Entry 4Y6Z (X-ray diffraction, 2.70 A resolution); this record covers chains L and M of the 34 polymer chains in the assembly.

== Chain L ==
Name: Proteasome subunit beta type-6
Source organism: Saccharomyces cerevisiae (strain ATCC 204508 / S288c)
Notes: EC 3.4.25.1
UniProt: P23724 (PSB6_YEAST); residues 1-222 here correspond to UniProt positions 20-241 (UniProt number = residue number + 19)
Amino-acid sequence (222 residues; numbered 1 to 222; the number before each row is that of its first residue):
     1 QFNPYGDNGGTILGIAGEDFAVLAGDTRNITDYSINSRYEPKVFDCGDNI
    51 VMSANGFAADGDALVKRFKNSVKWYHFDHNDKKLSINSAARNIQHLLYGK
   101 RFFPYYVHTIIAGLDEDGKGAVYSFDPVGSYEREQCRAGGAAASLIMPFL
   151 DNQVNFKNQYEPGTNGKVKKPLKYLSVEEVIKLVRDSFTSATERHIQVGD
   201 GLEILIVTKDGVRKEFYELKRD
Metal / ion sites: Mg2+: Asp222 (shared with 3 residues of chain V)

== Chain M ==
Name: Proteasome subunit beta type-7
Source organism: Saccharomyces cerevisiae (strain ATCC 204508 / S288c)
Notes: EC 3.4.25.1
UniProt: P30657 (PSB7_YEAST); residues -12 to 233 here correspond to UniProt positions 21-266 (UniProt number = residue number + 33)
Amino-acid sequence (246 residues; row label = number of the first residue in the row; numbers below 1 keep their minus sign (Thr-12 is residue -12)):
   -12 TQIANAGASPMVNTQQPIVTGTSVISMKYDNGVIIAADNLGSYGSLLRFN
    38 GVERLIPVGDNTVVGISGDISDMQHIERLLKDLVTENAYDNPLADAEEAL
    88 EPSYIFEYLATVMYQRRSKMNPLWNAIIVAGVQSNGDQFLRYVNLLGVTY
   138 SSPTLATGFGAHMANPLLRKVVDRESDIPKTTVQVAEEAIVNAMRVLYYR
   188 DARSSRNFSLAIIDKNTGLTFKKNLQVENMKWDFAKDIKGYGTQKI
Disordered / not traced: -12 to 0

== Chain L / chain M interface ==
Residue-residue contacts (39):
  Gln1(L) with Thr1(M), hydrogen bond
  Phe2(L) with Thr1(M); Pro109(M), hydrophobic; Trp111(M), hydrophobic; Leu132(M), hydrophobic
  Asn3(L) with Leu133(M)
  Pro4(L) with Arg104(M), hydrogen bond (backbone-side chain); Met107(M), hydrophobic; Leu133(M)
  Tyr5(L) with Arg104(M)
  Asn8(L) with Val135(M)
  Asn29(L) with Tyr137(M)
  Ser34(L) with His149(M), hydrogen bond
  Ile35(L) with Arg156(M), hydrogen bond (backbone-side chain)
  Asn36(L) with Tyr137(M), hydrogen bond; Ser139(M); Arg156(M)
  Ser37(L) with Ser138(M), hydrogen bond (side chain-backbone)
  Glu40(L) with Arg128(M), salt bridge; Tyr137(M); Ser138(M), hydrogen bond (side chain-backbone)
  Phe57(L) with Arg104(M); Leu133(M); Val135(M), hydrophobic
  Ala59(L) with Tyr101(M); Leu133(M); Gly134(M); Val135(M)
  Asp60(L) with Tyr101(M), hydrogen bond; Arg104(M), salt bridge
  Asp62(L) with Thr136(M), hydrogen bond
  Ala63(L) with Tyr101(M)
  Lys66(L) with Glu94(M), salt bridge
  Phe103(L) with Arg104(M); Ser105(M)
  Tyr105(L) with Tyr101(M)
  Glu218(L) with Arg161(M), salt bridge
  Arg221(L) with Asp160(M), salt bridge; Arg161(M)
Other interface residues (no listed pair), chain L (24 interface residues in all): Gly6, Tyr39
Other interface residues (no listed pair), chain M (23 interface residues in all): Leu142, Ala148

== Summary ==
The interface between chain L and chain M involves 24 residues on one side and 23 on the other; the contacts
include 9 hydrogen bonds and 5 salt bridges. Polar contacts include Glu40(L)-Arg128(M), Asp60(L)-Arg104(M) and
Lys66(L)-Glu94(M).
Here chain L is Proteasome subunit beta type-6 and chain M is Proteasome subunit beta type-7, both from
Saccharomyces cerevisiae (strain ATCC 204508 / S288c). Entry 4Y6Z (Yeast 20S proteasome in complex with
Ac-PAL-ep) was determined by X-ray diffraction, deposited together with 4Y69, 4Y6A, 4Y6V, 4Y70, 4Y74, 4Y75 and
34 further entries.
